PDB entry 9PCX | electron microscopy, 4.03 A resolution (low resolution: residue-level contacts below are approximate; hydrogen-bond / salt-bridge calls are withheld) | chains I and G of the 14 polymer chains in the assembly

Chain I:
Protein: Synaptosomal-associated protein 25, Synaptosomal-associated protein 25, Alpha-soluble NSF attachment protein chimera
Source organism: Rattus norvegicus
UniProt: P60881 (SNP25_RAT); residues 1-206 carry their UniProt numbers (206 of 501 residues fall inside the UniProt entry; the rest is not from it)
Chain sequence (518 residues; row label = number of the first residue in the row; numbers below 1 keep their minus sign (Met-15 is residue -15)):
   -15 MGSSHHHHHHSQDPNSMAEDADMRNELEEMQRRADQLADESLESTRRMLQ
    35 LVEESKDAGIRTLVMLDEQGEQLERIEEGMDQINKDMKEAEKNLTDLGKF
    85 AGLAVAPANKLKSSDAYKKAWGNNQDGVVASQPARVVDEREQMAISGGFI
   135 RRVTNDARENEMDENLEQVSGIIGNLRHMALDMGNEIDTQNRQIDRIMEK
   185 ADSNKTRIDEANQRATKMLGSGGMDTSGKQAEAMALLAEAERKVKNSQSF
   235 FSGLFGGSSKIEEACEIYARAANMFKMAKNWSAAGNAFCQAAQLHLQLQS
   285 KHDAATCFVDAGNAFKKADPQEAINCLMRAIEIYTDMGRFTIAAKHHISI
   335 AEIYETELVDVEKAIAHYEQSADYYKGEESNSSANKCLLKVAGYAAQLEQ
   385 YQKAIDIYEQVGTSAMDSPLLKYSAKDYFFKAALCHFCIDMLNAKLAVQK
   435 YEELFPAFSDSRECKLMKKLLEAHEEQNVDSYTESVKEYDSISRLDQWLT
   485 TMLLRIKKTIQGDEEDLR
Not modelled in the structure: -15 to 16, 87-502
Differences from the reference sequence: expression tag (-15 to 0); conflict Ala85 (Cys in P60881), Ala88 (Cys in P60881), Ala90 (Cys in P60881), Ala92 (Cys in P60881); linker (207)

Chain G:
Protein: Syntaxin-1A
Source organism: Rattus norvegicus
UniProt: P32851 (STX1A_RAT); residues 1-267 here = UniProt positions 1-267
Chain sequence (267 residues; each row starts with the number of its first residue):
     1 MKDRTQELRTAKDSDDDDDVTVTVDRDRFMDEFFEQVEEIRGFIDKIAEN
    51 VEEVKRKHSAILASPNPDEKTKEELEELMSDIKKTANKVRSKLKSIEQSI
   101 EQEEGLNRSSADLRIRKTQHSTLSRKFVEVMSEYNATQSDYRERCKGRIQ
   151 RQLEITGRTTTSEELEDMLESGNPAIFASGIIMDSSISKQALSEIETRHS
   201 EIIKLENSIRELHDMFMDMAMLVESQGEMIDRIEYNVEHAVDYVERAVSD
   251 TKKAVKYQSKARRKKIM
Not modelled in the structure: 1-179, 260-267

Chain I / chain G interface:
Contacting residue pairs (31):
  Arg17(I) - Gln190(G)
  Arg17(I) - Leu192(G)
  Arg17(I) - Ile195(G)
  Leu21(I) - Arg198(G)
  Glu24(I) - Arg198(G)
  Glu24(I) - His199(G)
  Ser28(I) - Ile202(G)
  Arg31(I) - Leu205(G)
  Arg31(I) - Ile209(G)
  Leu35(I) - Ile209(G)
  Leu35(I) - His213(G)
  Val36(I) - Ile209(G)
  Glu38(I) - His213(G)
  Ser39(I) - His213(G)
  Ala42(I) - Phe216(G)
  Gly43(I) - Phe216(G)
  Thr46(I) - Phe216(G)
  Met49(I) - Val223(G)
  Leu50(I) - Val223(G)
  Gln53(I) - Gly227(G)
  Gln53(I) - Ile230(G)
  Gln56(I) - Glu234(G)
  Arg59(I) - Glu238(G)
  Ile60(I) - Glu234(G)
  Ile60(I) - Val237(G)
  Gln66(I) - Val241(G)
  Ile67(I) - Val237(G)
  Ile67(I) - Val241(G)
  Asp70(I) - Glu245(G)
  Ala74(I) - Val248(G)
  Leu78(I) - Lys252(G)
Also at the interface, not in a pair above, chain I (25 interface residues in all): Ser25, Met71
Also at the interface, not in a pair above, chain G (24 interface residues in all): Glu206, Arg210, Met217, Val244

Summary:
25 residues of chain I and 24 residues of chain G are in contact.
Chain I is Synaptosomal-associated protein 25, Synaptosomal-associated protein 25, Alpha-soluble NSF
attachment protein chimera and chain G is Syntaxin-1A, both from Rattus norvegicus; the structure, 22bin20S
complex (NSF-alphaSNAP-2:2 syntaxin-1a:SNAP-25), hydrolyzing, class 14, was determined by electron microscopy
(same publication as 9OJR, 9OJU, 9OJZ, 9OK3, 9OK5, 9OKC and 17 further entries).
